Entry 9CJY (electron microscopy, 3.70 A resolution); this record covers chains E and J of the 12 polymer chains in the assembly.

[Chain E]
Molecule: Hemagglutinin HA1 chain
Organism: Influenza A virus
UniProt: Q6WG00 (Q6WG00_9INFA); the construct lacks a stretch of the UniProt sequence and is renumbered around it, so the offset changes along the chain: 11-55 = UniProt 18-62; 56-79 = UniProt 64-87; 80-93 = UniProt 89-102; 94-117 = UniProt 104-127; 2 more segments
Chain sequence (326 residues; row label = number of the first residue in the row; note: 3 numbers in that range are skipped by the numbering (no residue carries them; nothing is unmodelled there); a row labelled like 117A-117C holds insertion residues (117A, then the next letters in order)):
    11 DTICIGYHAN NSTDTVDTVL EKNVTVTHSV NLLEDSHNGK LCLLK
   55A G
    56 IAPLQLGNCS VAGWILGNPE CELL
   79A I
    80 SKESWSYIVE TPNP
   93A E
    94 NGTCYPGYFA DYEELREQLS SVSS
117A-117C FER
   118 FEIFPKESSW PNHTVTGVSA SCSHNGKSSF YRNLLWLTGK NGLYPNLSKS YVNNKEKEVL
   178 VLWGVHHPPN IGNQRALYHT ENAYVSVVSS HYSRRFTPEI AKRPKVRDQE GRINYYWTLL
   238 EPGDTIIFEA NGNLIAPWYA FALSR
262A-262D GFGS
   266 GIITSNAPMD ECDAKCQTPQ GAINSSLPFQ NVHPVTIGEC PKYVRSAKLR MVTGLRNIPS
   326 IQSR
Unresolved in the structure: 262A-262D, 326-329
Disulfides: Cys-52/Cys-277, Cys-64/Cys-76, Cys-97/Cys-139, Cys-281/Cys-305

[Chain J]
Molecule: 3-C07 Heavy chain
Organism: Macaca fascicularis
Chain sequence (122 residues; each row starts with the number of its first residue; a row labelled like 82A-82C holds insertion residues (82A, then the next letters in order)):
     1 QVQLVQSGAE VKKPGASVKV SCKASGFTFG RDSISWVRQA PGQGLEWMGV II
   52A P
    53 LVGITNYAEK FQGRVTITAD TSTNTAYMDL
82A-82C SSL
    83 RSEDTAVYYC ARGDSTSF
100A-100E YHNWF
   101 DVWGPGVLVT VSS
Unresolved in the structure: 1, 15-16, 111-113
Disulfides: Cys-22/Cys-92

[How chain E and chain J interact]
Residue-residue contacts (5):
  His-38(E) / Val-54(J)
  His-38(E) / Gly-55(J)  hydrogen bond (side chain-backbone)
  Ser-291(E) / Ser-74(J)
  Leu-292(E) / Ser-74(J)
  Thr-318(E) / Val-54(J)  hydrogen bond (side chain-backbone)
Other interface residues (no listed pair), chain E (6 interface residues in all): Val-40, Ser-290
Other interface residues (no listed pair), chain J (4 interface residues in all): Thr-73

[Overview]
6 residues of chain E and 4 residues of chain J are in contact; the contacts include 2 hydrogen bonds. Among
the polar pairs are His-38(E)/Gly-55(J) and Thr-318(E)/Val-54(J).
Here chain E is Hemagglutinin HA1 chain (Influenza A virus) and chain J is 3-C07 Heavy chain (Macaca
fascicularis). Entry 9CJY (CryoEM structure of NC99 hemagglutinin trimer in complex with Fab BB798E 3-C07) was
determined by electron microscopy.
